Entry 3UPI (X-ray diffraction, 2.00 A resolution); this record covers chain A.

== Chain A ==
Molecule: RNA-directed RNA polymerase
From: Hepatitis C virus
Notes: EC 2.7.7.48
UniProtKB: O92972 (POLG_HCVJ4); residues 1-570 here correspond to UniProt positions 2420-2989 (UniProt number = residue number + 2419)
Sequence (585 residues; row label = number of the first residue in the row):
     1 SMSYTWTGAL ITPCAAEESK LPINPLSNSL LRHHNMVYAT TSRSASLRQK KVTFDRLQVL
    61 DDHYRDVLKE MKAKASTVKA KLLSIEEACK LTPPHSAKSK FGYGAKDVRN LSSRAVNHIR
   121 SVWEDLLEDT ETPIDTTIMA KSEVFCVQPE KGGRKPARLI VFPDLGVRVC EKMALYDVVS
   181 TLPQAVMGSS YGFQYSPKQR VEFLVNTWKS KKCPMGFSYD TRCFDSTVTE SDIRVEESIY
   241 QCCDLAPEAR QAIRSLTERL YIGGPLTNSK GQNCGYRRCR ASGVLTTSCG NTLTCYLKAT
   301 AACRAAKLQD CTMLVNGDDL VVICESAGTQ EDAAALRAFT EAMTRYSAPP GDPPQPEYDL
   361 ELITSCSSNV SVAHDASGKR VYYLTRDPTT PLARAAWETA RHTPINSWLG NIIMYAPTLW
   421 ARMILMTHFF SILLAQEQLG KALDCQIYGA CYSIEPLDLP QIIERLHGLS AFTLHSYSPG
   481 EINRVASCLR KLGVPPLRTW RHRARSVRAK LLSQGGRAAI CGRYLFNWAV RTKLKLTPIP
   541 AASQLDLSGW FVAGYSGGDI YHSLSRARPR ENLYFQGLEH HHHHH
Not modelled in the structure: 149-153, 569-585
Differences from the reference sequence: conflict G440 (Glu2859 in O92972), I520 (Thr2939 in O92972); expression tag (571-585)
Swiss-Prot annotation at these positions:
  - binding site (Mg(2+)): D220, D318, D319
  - modified residue (Phosphoserine): S29, S42
Cystine bridges: C303-C311
Ligand contacts: 0C2 ((3S)-6-(2,5-difluorobenzyl)-3-methyl-N-(methylsulfonyl)-8-(2-oxo-1,2-dihydropyridin-3-yl)-3,6-dihydro-2H-furo[2,3-e]indole-7-carboxamide): F193, P197, R200, N316, D319, C366, S367, S368, L384, G410, N411, M414, Y415, Q446, I447, Y448, G449, S556

== Summary ==
Chain A binds compound 0C2. Curated annotation (UniProt) lists 3 Mg2+-binding residues.
Chain A is RNA-directed RNA polymerase (Hepatitis C virus); the structure, Synthesis of novel
4,5-dihydrofurano indoles and their evaluation as HCV NS5B polymerase inhibitors, was determined by X-ray
diffraction together with 3UPH from the same study.
